3ROV - chains D and J of the 12 polymer chains in the assembly; structure by X-ray diffraction, 2.30 A resolution.

== Chain D (and J) ==
Protein: Insulin
Notes: chain J of this document is another copy of the same molecule, construct and numbering; everything in this record applies to it too
UniProt: P01308 (INS_HUMAN); residues 1-30 here correspond to UniProt positions 25-54 (UniProt number = residue number + 24)
Chain sequence (30 residues; row label = number of the first residue in the row):
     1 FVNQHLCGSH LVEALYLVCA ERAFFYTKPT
Construct notes: engineered mutation Ala20 (Gly44 in P01308), Ala23 (Gly47 in P01308), Lys28 (Pro52 in P01308), Pro29 (Lys53 in P01308)
Modified / non-standard residues: Ala20 (D-alanine; DAL); Ala23 (D-alanine; DAL)
Bound ions: Zn2+: His10 (shared with 1 residue of chain H; 1 residue of chain L)
Ligand contacts:
  - phenol (IPH), molecule 1: Val2, His5, Leu6
  - phenol (IPH), molecule 2: Cys7, His10, Leu11, Ala14

== How chain D and chain J interact ==
Residue-residue contacts - 4 pairs, chain D then chain J:
  Glu13(D) - Glu13(J)
  Glu13(D) - Leu17(J)
  Ala14(D) - Leu17(J)  hydrophobic
  Leu17(D) - Ala14(J)  hydrophobic
Also at the interface, not in a pair above, chain D (5 interface residues in all): His10, Val18
Also at the interface, not in a pair above, chain J (4 interface residues in all): Val18

== Overview ==
5 residues of chain D and 4 residues of chain J are in contact. Ligands of chain D: phenol.
Both chains are Insulin. Entry 3ROV (Insulin's biosynthesis and activity have opposing structural
requirements: a new factor in neonatal diabetes mellitus) was determined by X-ray diffraction.
